Entry 4ZFO (X-ray diffraction, 1.90 A resolution); this record covers chains F and A of the 3 polymer chains in the assembly.

[Chain F]
Molecule: Tumor necrosis factor receptor superfamily member 17
Organism: Homo sapiens
Notes: fragment: Extracellular (N-terminal) domain
UniProt: Q02223 (TNR17_HUMAN); numbering as in UniProt (aligned over 1-54)
Chain sequence (54 residues; row label = number of the first residue in the row):
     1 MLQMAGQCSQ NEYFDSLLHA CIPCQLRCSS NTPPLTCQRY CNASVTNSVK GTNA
Disordered / not traced: 1-5, 42-54
Disulfide bonds: Cys8-Cys21, Cys24-Cys37, Cys28-Cys41
Swiss-Prot annotation at these positions:
  - site: Gln3, Met4 (Breakpoint for translocation to form IL2/TNFRSF17 oncogene)

[Chain A]
Molecule: J22.9-xi Fab, Heavy Chain
Organism: Mus musculus
Notes: antibody fragment or engineered binder
Chain sequence (221 residues; each row starts with the number of its first residue):
     1 QVQLQQSGGG LVQPGGSLKL SCAASGIDFS RYWMSWVRRA PGKGLEWIGE INPDSSTINY
    61 APSLKDKFII SRDNAKNTLY LQMSKVRSED TALYYCASLY YDYGDAMDYW GQGTSVTVSS
   121 ASTKGPSVFP LAPSSKSTSG GTAALGCLVK DYFPEPVTVS WNSGALTSGV HTFPAVLQSS
   181 GLYSLSSVVT VPSSSLGTQT YICNVNHKPS NTKVDKRVEP A
Disordered / not traced: 134-138, 221
Disulfide bonds: Cys22-Cys96, Cys147-Cys203

[How chain F and chain A interact]
Contacting residue pairs (11; chain F residue first):
  Leu17(F) with Leu99(A), hydrophobic
  Leu18(F) with Leu99(A); Tyr100(A); Tyr101(A), hydrophobic; Ala106(A), hydrophobic
  His19(F) with Trp33(A); Glu50(A), salt bridge
  Ala20(F) with Tyr101(A), hydrophobic
  Cys21(F) with Tyr101(A)
  Ile22(F) with Tyr101(A), hydrophobic
  Pro23(F) with Tyr101(A)
Interface residues without a listed pair, chain F (8 interface residues in all): Leu26

[In short]
8 residues of chain F and 6 residues of chain A are in contact; the contacts include 1 salt bridge. The
salt-bridged pair is His19(F)-Glu50(A).
Here chain F is Tumor necrosis factor receptor superfamily member 17 (Homo sapiens) and chain A is J22.9-xi
Fab, Heavy Chain (Mus musculus). Entry 4ZFO (J22.9-xi: chimeric mouse/human antibody against human BCMA
(CD269)) was determined by X-ray diffraction.
